PDB entry 3HTU | X-ray diffraction, 2.00 A resolution | chains A and B

== Chain A ==
Protein: Vacuolar protein-sorting-associated protein 25
Source organism: Homo sapiens
Notes: fragment: The C-terminal WH2 domain of VPS25:
UniProt: Q9BRG1 (VPS25_HUMAN); residue numbers follow UniProt; this construct covers 102-176
Sequence (79 residues; each row starts with the number of its first residue):
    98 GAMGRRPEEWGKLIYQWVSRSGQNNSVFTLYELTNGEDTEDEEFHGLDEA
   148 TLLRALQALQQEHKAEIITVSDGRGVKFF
Not modelled in the structure: 98-101
Differences from the reference sequence: expression tag (98-101)

== Chain B ==
Protein: Vacuolar protein-sorting-associated protein 20
Source organism: Homo sapiens
Notes: fragment: The first helix of VPS20:
UniProt: Q96FZ7 (CHMP6_HUMAN); residue numbers follow UniProt; this construct covers 11-48
Sequence (39 residues; each row starts with the number of its first residue):
    10 GSRVTEQDKAILQLKQQRDKLRQYQKRIAQQLERERALA
Not modelled in the structure: 45-48
Differences from the reference sequence: expression tag (10)
From the paper describing this entry:
  - specificity-determining residues: Leu-21, Arg-27, Asp-28 (by similarity / conservation)

== Interface between chain A and chain B ==
Residue-residue contacts - 29 pairs, chain A then chain B:
  Asn-122(A) / Lys-24(B)
  Val-124(A) / Asp-17(B)
  Val-124(A) / Leu-21(B)  hydrophobic
  Val-124(A) / Lys-24(B)  hydrogen bond (backbone-side chain)
  Phe-125(A) / Leu-21(B)
  Thr-126(A) / Leu-21(B)
  Thr-126(A) / Lys-24(B)
  Thr-126(A) / Gln-25(B)
  Thr-126(A) / Asp-28(B)  hydrogen bond
  Tyr-128(A) / Asp-28(B)
  Tyr-128(A) / Gln-32(B)
  Glu-129(A) / Lys-24(B)  salt bridge
  Glu-129(A) / Arg-27(B)  salt bridge
  His-160(A) / Arg-12(B)  hydrogen bond (backbone-side chain)
  Glu-163(A) / Ser-11(B)  hydrogen bond
  Glu-163(A) / Arg-12(B)  hydrogen bond (side chain-backbone)
  Glu-163(A) / Val-13(B)
  Ile-165(A) / Val-13(B)  hydrophobic
  Ile-165(A) / Leu-21(B)  hydrophobic
  Ser-168(A) / Gln-25(B)  hydrogen bond (backbone-side chain)
  Asp-169(A) / Gln-22(B)  hydrogen bond
  Asp-169(A) / Gln-25(B)
  Gly-170(A) / Leu-21(B)
  Gly-170(A) / Gln-22(B)
  Gly-170(A) / Gln-25(B)  hydrogen bond (backbone-side chain)
  Arg-171(A) / Gln-25(B)  hydrogen bond (backbone-side chain)
  Lys-174(A) / Arg-12(B)  hydrogen bond (side chain-backbone)
  Lys-174(A) / Asp-17(B)  salt bridge
  Phe-176(A) / Arg-12(B)
Also at the interface, not in a pair above, chain A (17 interface residues in all): Asn-132, Gly-172
Also at the interface, not in a pair above, chain B (13 interface residues in all): Lys-18, Lys-35
The authors on this interface:
  - pairs named by the authors: Thr-126(A)/Asp-28(B) (hydrogen bond), Glu-129(A)/Lys-24(B) (salt bridge), Glu-129(A)/Arg-27(B) (salt bridge), Ile-165(A)/Leu-21(B) (hydrophobic contact), Leu-21(B)/Val-124(A) (hydrophobic contact)
  - interface residues, chain A: Val-124(A)
  - hot spots on chain A (mutagenesis) - V124E: abolished binding to Vacuolar protein-sorting-associated protein 20 (chain B)
  - interface residues, chain B: Ser-11(B)
  - hot spots on chain B (mutagenesis) - L21R/R27A/D28A: abolished binding to Vacuolar protein-sorting-associated protein 25 (chain A)

== In short ==
Chain A and chain B form an interface of 17 and 13 residues respectively, with 10 hydrogen bonds and 3 salt
bridges. Among the polar pairs are Glu-129(A)/Lys-24(B), Glu-129(A)/Arg-27(B) and Lys-174(A)/Asp-17(B). The
authors report a hydrogen bond between Thr-126(A) and Asp-28(B); salt bridges between Glu-129(A) and Lys-24(B)
and Glu-129(A) and Arg-27(B); hydrophobic contacts between Ile-165(A) and Leu-21(B) and Leu-21(B) and
Val-124(A). The paper reports that V124E of chain A abolishes binding to Vacuolar protein-sorting-associated
protein 20 (chain B); interface residues Val-124(A) and Ser-11(B).
Here chain A is Vacuolar protein-sorting-associated protein 25 and chain B is Vacuolar
protein-sorting-associated protein 20, both from Homo sapiens. Entry 3HTU (Crystal structure of the human
VPS25-VPS20 subcomplex) was determined by X-ray diffraction.
